Entry 3KRF (X-ray diffraction, 2.20 A resolution); this record covers chains B and D of the 4 polymer chains in the assembly.

# Chain B
Molecule: Geranyl diphosphate synthase small subunit
From: Mentha x piperita
Notes: EC 2.5.1.1
Reference sequence: Q9SBR4 (Q9SBR4_MENPI); residues 2-266 here correspond to UniProt positions 49-313 (UniProt number = residue number + 47)
Sequence (274 residues; numbered 1 to 274; the number before each row is that of its first residue):
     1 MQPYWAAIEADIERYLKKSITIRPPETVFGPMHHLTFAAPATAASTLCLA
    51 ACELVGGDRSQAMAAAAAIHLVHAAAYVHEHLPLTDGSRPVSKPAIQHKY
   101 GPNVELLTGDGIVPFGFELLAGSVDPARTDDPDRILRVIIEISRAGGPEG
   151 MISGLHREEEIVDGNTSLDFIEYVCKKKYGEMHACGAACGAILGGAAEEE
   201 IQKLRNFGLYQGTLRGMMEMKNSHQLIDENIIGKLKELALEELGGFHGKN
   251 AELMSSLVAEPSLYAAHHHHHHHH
Unresolved in the structure: 260-274
Differences from the reference sequence: expression tag (1, 267-274)

# Chain D
Molecule: Geranyl diphosphate synthase large subunit
From: Mentha x piperita
Notes: EC 2.5.1.1
Reference sequence: Q9SBR3 (Q9SBR3_MENPI); residues 2-295 here correspond to UniProt positions 84-377 (UniProt number = residue number + 82)
Sequence (295 residues; row label = number of the first residue in the row):
     1 MFDFDGYMLRKAKSVNKALEAAVQMKEPLKIHESMRYSLLAGGKRVRPML
    51 CIAACELVGGDESTAMPAACAVEMIHTMSLMHDDLPCMDNDDLRRGKPTN
   101 HMAFGESVAVLAGDALLSFAFEHVAAATKGAPPERIVRVLGELAVSIGSE
   151 GLVAGQVVDVCSEGMAEVGLDHLEFIHHHKTAALLQGSVVLGAILGGGKE
   201 EEVAKLRKFANCIGLLFQVVDDILDVTKSSKELGKTAGKDLVADKTTYPK
   251 LIGVEKSKEFADRLNREAQEQLLHFHPHRAAPLIALANYIAYRDN
Differences from the reference sequence: expression tag (1)
Metal / ion sites: Mg2+ site 1: Asp-83, Asp-89 (together with dimethylallyl S-thiolodiphosphate)
Small-molecule neighbours:
  - dimethylallyl S-thiolodiphosphate (DST): Ser-79, Leu-80, Asp-83, Asp-84, Asp-89, Asp-91, Arg-94, Leu-152, Gln-156, Lys-180, Thr-181, Gln-218, Asp-221, Lys-235, Asp-240
  - 3-methylbut-3-enyl trihydrogen diphosphate (IPE): Gly-43, Lys-44, Arg-47, Glu-73, His-76, Leu-80, Arg-95, Lys-180, Thr-181, Phe-217, Gln-218, Asp-221, Lys-235, Arg-293, Asn-295
What the authors report for this chain:
  - binding site for dimethylallyl S-thiolodiphosphate: Asp-83, Asp-84, Asp-89, Asp-91, Arg-94
  - binding site for 3-methylbut-3-enyl trihydrogen diphosphate: Arg-95
  - mutagenesis - D83A/D84A/D89A, R293DEL/D294DEL/N295DEL: abolished catalytic activity

# Chain B / chain D interface
Residue-residue contacts - 12 pairs, chain B then chain D:
  Arg-157(B) / Glu-27(D)  salt bridge
  Arg-157(B) / Leu-29(D)
  Ser-167(B) / Glu-33(D)  hydrogen bond
  Asp-169(B) / Met-25(D)
  Asp-169(B) / Arg-36(D)  salt bridge
  Phe-170(B) / Leu-29(D)  hydrophobic
  Phe-170(B) / Glu-33(D)
  Tyr-173(B) / Met-25(D)
  Tyr-173(B) / Glu-27(D)
  Tyr-173(B) / Leu-29(D)  hydrophobic
  Lys-234(B) / Glu-20(D)  salt bridge
  Glu-237(B) / Lys-17(D)  salt bridge
Also at the interface, not in a pair above, chain B (8 interface residues in all): Glu-241
Also at the interface, not in a pair above, chain D (8 interface residues in all): Lys-26

# In short
The chain B/chain D interface involves 8 residues from each chain; the contacts include 1 hydrogen bond and 4
salt bridges. Polar pairs include Arg-157(B)/Glu-27(D), Asp-169(B)/Arg-36(D) and Lys-234(B)/Glu-20(D). From
the paper: a binding site for dimethylallyl S-thiolodiphosphate at Asp-83(D), Asp-84(D) and Asp-89(D) among
others; D83A/D84A/D89A and R293DEL/D294DEL/N295DEL of chain D abolish catalytic activity.
Here chain B is Geranyl diphosphate synthase small subunit and chain D is Geranyl diphosphate synthase large
subunit, both from Mentha x piperita. Entry 3KRF (Mint heterotetrameric geranyl pyrophosphate synthase in
complex with magnesium, IPP, and DMASPP (I)) was determined by X-ray diffraction (same publication as 3KRA,
3KRC, 3KRO and 3KRP).
